9QB2 - chains E and b of the 11 polymer chains in the assembly; structure by electron microscopy, 3.00 A resolution.

== Chain E ==
Molecule: H/ACA ribonucleoprotein complex subunit 2
From: Homo sapiens
Reference sequence: Q9NX24 (NHP2_HUMAN); residues 1-153 here = UniProt positions 1-153
Amino-acid sequence (153 residues; each row starts with the number of its first residue):
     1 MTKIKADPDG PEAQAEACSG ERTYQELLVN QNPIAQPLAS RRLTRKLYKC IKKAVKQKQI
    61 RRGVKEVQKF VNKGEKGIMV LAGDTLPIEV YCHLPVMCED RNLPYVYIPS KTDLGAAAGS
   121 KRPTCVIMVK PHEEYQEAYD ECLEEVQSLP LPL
Disordered / not traced: 1-22, 153
Curated features (UniProtKB/Swiss-Prot):
  - modified residue: Ser19 (Phosphoserine)
  - cross-link (Glycyl lysine isopeptide (Lys-Gly)): Lys3 (interchain with G-Cter in SUMO2), Lys5 (interchain with G-Cter in SUMO)
What the authors report for this chain:
  - higher-order assembly contacts with a neighbouring hTR, Human telomerase RNA: Arg62, Lys121, Arg122
  - mutagenesis - K121A/R122A, K121D/R122D: decreased binding to incorporation into telomerase
  - binding site for hTR, Human telomerase RNA (chain b): Arg62, Lys121, Arg122
  - binding site for hTR, Human telomerase RNA: Lys65, Lys69, Arg122

== Chain b ==
Molecule: hTR, Human telomerase RNA
From: Homo sapiens
Sequence (451 nucleotides; each row starts with the number of its first residue):
     1 GGGUUGCGGA GGGUGGGCCU GGGAGGGGUG GUGGCCAUUU UUUGUCUAAC CCUAACUGAG
    61 AAGGGCGUAG GCGCCGUGCU UUUGCUCCCC GCGCGCUGUU UUUCUCGCUG ACUUUCAGCG
   121 GGCGGAAAAG CCUCGGCCUG CCGCCUUCCA CCGUUCAUUC UAGAGCAAAC AAAAAAUGUC
   181 AGCUGCUGGC CCGUUCGCCC CUCCCGGGGA CCUGCGGCGG GUCGCCUGCC CAGCCCCCGA
   241 ACCCCGCCUG GAGGCCGCGG UCGGCCCGGG GCUUCUCCGG AGGCACCCAC UGCCACCGCG
   301 AAGAGUUGGG CUCUGUCAGC CGCGGGUCUC UCGGGGGCGA GGGCGAGGUU CAGGCCUUUC
   361 AGGCCGCAGG AAGAGGAACG GAGCGAGUCC CCGCGCGCGG CGCGAUUCCC UGAGCUGUGG
   421 GACGUGCACC CAGGACUCGG CUCACACAUG C
Disordered / not traced: 1-222, 248-321, 350-451

== Chain E / chain b interface ==
Pairs across the interface (6):
  Arg62(E) with C236(b), hydrogen bond to the sugar; C237(b), sugar contact
  Lys121(E) with C238(b), phosphate contact; C328(b), salt bridge to the phosphate
  Arg122(E) with C236(b), salt bridge to the phosphate; C237(b), salt bridge to the phosphate
Also at the interface, not in a pair above, chain E (4 interface residues in all): Ser120

== Summary ==
The chain E/chain b interface involves 4 residues from each chain, with 1 hydrogen bond and 3 salt bridges.
Polar pairs include Arg62(E)-C236(b), Lys121(E)-C328(b) and Arg122(E)-C236(b). The paper reports a binding
site for hTR, Human telomerase RNA (chain b) at Arg62(E), Lys121(E) and Arg122(E); K121A/R122A and K121D/R122D
of chain E reduce binding to incorporation into telomerase.
Chain E is H/ACA ribonucleoprotein complex subunit 2 and chain b is hTR, Human telomerase RNA, both from Homo
sapiens; the structure, H/ACA RNP protomer of human telomerase dimer, was determined by electron microscopy
together with 9QAX, 9QAY, 9QAZ and 9QB3 from the same study.
